6X50 - chains J and P of the 9 polymer chains in the assembly; structure by electron microscopy, 3.30 A resolution.

[Chain J]
Name: DNA-directed RNA polymerase subunit beta'
Source organism: Escherichia coli
Notes: EC 2.7.7.6
Reference sequence: A0A4S1NBU2 (A0A4S1NBU2_ECOLX); residue numbers follow UniProt; this construct covers 1-1407
Amino-acid sequence (1407 residues; row label = number of the first residue in the row):
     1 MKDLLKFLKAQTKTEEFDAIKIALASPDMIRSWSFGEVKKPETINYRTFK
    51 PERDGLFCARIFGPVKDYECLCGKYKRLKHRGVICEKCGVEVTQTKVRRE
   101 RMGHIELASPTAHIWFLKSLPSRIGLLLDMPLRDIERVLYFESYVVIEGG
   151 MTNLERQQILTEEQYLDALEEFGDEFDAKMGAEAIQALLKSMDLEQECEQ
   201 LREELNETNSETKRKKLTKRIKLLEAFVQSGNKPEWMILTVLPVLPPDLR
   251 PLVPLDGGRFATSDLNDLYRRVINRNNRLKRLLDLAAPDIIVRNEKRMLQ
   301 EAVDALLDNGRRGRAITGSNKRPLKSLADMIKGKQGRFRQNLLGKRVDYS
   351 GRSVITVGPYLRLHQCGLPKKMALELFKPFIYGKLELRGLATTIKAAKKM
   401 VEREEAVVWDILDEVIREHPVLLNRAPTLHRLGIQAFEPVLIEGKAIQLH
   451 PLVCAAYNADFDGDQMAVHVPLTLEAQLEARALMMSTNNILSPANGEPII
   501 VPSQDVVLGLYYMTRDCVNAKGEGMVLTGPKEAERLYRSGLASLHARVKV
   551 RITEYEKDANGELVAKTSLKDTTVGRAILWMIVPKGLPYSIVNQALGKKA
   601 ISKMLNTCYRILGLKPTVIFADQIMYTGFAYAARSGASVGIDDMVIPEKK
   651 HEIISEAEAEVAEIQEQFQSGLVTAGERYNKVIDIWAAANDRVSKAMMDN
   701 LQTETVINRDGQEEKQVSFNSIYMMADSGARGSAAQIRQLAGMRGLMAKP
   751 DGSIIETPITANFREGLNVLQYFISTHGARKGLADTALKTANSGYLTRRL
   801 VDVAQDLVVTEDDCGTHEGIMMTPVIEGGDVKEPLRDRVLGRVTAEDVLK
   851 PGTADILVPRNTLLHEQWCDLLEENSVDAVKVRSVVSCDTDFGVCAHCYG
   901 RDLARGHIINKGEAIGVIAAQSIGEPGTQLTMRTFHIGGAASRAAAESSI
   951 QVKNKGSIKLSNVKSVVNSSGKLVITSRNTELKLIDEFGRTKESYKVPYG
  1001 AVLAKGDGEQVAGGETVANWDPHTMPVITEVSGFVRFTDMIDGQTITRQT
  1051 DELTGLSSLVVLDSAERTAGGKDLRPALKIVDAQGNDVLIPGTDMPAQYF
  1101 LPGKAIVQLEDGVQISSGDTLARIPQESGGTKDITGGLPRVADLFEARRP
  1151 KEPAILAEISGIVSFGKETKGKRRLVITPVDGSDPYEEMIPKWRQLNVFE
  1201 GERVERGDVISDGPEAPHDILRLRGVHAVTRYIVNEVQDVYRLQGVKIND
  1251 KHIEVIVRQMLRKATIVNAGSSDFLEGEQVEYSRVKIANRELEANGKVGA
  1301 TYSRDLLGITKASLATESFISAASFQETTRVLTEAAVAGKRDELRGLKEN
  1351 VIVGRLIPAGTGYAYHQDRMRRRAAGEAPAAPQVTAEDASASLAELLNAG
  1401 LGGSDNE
Disordered / not traced: 1-15, 934-947, 1127-1134, 1374-1407
Sequence notes: conflict Val1384 (Met in A0A4S1NBU2)
Ion coordination: Zn2+ site 1: Cys70, Cys72, Cys85, Cys88; Mg2+: Asp460, Asp462, Asp464 (shared with 1 residue of chain R); Zn2+ site 2: Cys814, Cys888, Cys895, Cys898

[Chain P]
Molecule: 64-nt DNA strand
Sequence (64 nucleotides; each row starts with the number of its first residue):
     1 GGGTATTCGCCGCGTACCTCTCCTAGCCCGCAAGTATCCTATTCCTTGCA
    51 GCGGTGCCGTTGGG
Disordered / not traced: 56-64

[Interface between chain J and chain P]
Pairs across the interface (26; chain J residue first):
  Leu120(J) with DC10(P), sugar contact
  Asn209(J) with DG2(P), phosphate contact
  Glu211(J) with DG3(P), phosphate contact
  Thr212(J) with DG3(P), phosphate contact
  Arg259(J) with DT24(P), base contact
  Arg311(J) with DC11(P), salt bridge to the phosphate
  Lys334(J) with DG14(P), salt bridge to the phosphate; DT15(P), salt bridge to the phosphate
  Arg339(J) with DC13(P), salt bridge to the phosphate; DT15(P), salt bridge to the phosphate
  Arg346(J) with DC17(P), salt bridge to the phosphate
  Arg352(J) with DA16(P), base contact; DC17(P), sugar contact
  Ala426(J) with DT15(P), base contact; DA16(P), sugar contact
  Pro427(J) with DT15(P), base contact
  Thr790(J) with DG14(P), base contact
  Ala791(J) with DG14(P), base contact
  Gly794(J) with DG14(P), sugar contact
  Tyr795(J) with DC13(P), phosphate contact
  Gln1326(J) with DG12(P), phosphate contact; DC13(P), phosphate contact
  Glu1327(J) with DC11(P), sugar contact; DG12(P), hydrogen bond to the phosphate
  Arg1330(J) with DC10(P), phosphate contact; DC11(P), sugar contact
Interface residues without a listed pair, chain J (23 interface residues in all): Leu255, Gly318, Ser319, Lys1172
Interface residues without a listed pair, chain P (14 interface residues in all): DA5, DC23, DA25

[Overview]
23 residues of chain J and 14 residues of chain P are in contact, with 1 hydrogen bond and 6 salt bridges.
Polar contacts include Glu1327(J)-DG12(P), Arg311(J)-DC11(P) and Lys334(J)-DG14(P). Cys70(J), Cys72(J),
Cys85(J) and Cys88(J) coordinate Zn2+ site 1. Asp460(J), Asp462(J) and Asp464(J) coordinate Mg2+.
Here chain J is DNA-directed RNA polymerase subunit beta' (Escherichia coli) and chain P is a 64-nt DNA
strand. Entry 6X50 (Mfd-bound E.coli RNA polymerase elongation complex - V state) was determined by electron
microscopy (same publication as 6X26, 6X2F, 6X2N, 6X43, 6X4W and 6X4Y).
